Entry 3H9Q (X-ray diffraction, 2.63 A resolution); this record covers chains B and E of the 4 polymer chains in the assembly.

== Chain B ==
Molecule: MccB protein
Source organism: Escherichia coli
UniProt: Q47506 (Q47506_ECOLX); residues 1-350 here = UniProt positions 1-350
Sequence (353 residues; row label = number of the first residue in the row; numbers below 1 keep their minus sign (Gly-2 is residue -2)):
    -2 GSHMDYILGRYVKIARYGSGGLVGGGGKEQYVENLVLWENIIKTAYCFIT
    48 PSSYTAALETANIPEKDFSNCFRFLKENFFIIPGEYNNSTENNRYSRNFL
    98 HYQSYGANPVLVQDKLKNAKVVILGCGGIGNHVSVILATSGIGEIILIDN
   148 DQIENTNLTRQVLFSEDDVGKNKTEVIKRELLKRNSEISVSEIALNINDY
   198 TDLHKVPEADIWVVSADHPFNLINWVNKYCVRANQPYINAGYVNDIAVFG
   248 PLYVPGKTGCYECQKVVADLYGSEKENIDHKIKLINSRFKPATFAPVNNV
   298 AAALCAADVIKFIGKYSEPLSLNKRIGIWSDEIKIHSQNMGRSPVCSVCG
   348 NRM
Unresolved in the structure: -2 to 0, 86-89, 262-270, 347-350
Sequence notes: expression tag (-2 to 0)
Metal / ion sites: Zn2+: Cys257, Cys260, Cys343, Cys346

== Chain E ==
Molecule: Microcin C7 ANALOG
UniProt: Q47505 (MCCC7_ECOLX); residues 1-7 here = UniProt positions 1-7
Sequence (7 residues; numbered 1 to 7; the number before each row is that of its first residue):
     1 MRTGNAN
Unresolved in the structure: 6-7
Modified positions: Mse1 (selenomethionine; parent Met)

== How chain B and chain E interact ==
Pairs across the interface - 5 pairs, chain B then chain E:
  Lys10(B) - Thr3(E)
  Lys10(B) - Gly4(E)
  Tyr14(B) - Arg2(E)
  Leu19(B) - Arg2(E)
  Glu26(B) - Arg2(E)  salt bridge
Interface residues without a listed pair, chain B (6 interface residues in all): Gly23, Tyr28
Interface residues without a listed pair, chain E (4 interface residues in all): Mse1

== Overview ==
6 residues of chain B and 4 residues of chain E are in contact, with 1 salt bridge. Its one salt-bridged
contact is Glu26(B)-Arg2(E). The Zn2+ site is built by Cys257(B), Cys260(B), Cys343(B) and Cys346(B).
Here chain B is MccB protein (Escherichia coli) and chain E is Microcin C7 ANALOG. Entry 3H9Q (Crystal
structure of E. coli MccB + SeMet MccA) was determined by X-ray diffraction together with 3H5A, 3H5N, 3H5R,
3H9G and 3H9J from the same study.
